Entry 2OXD (X-ray diffraction, 2.30 A resolution); this record covers chain A.

Chain A:
Name: Casein kinase II subunit alpha
From: Zea mays
Notes: EC 2.7.11.1
UniProtKB: P28523 (CSK2A_MAIZE); residues 6-337 here correspond to UniProt positions 1-332 (UniProt number = residue number - 5)
Chain sequence (332 residues; numbered 6 to 337; the number before each row is that of its first residue):
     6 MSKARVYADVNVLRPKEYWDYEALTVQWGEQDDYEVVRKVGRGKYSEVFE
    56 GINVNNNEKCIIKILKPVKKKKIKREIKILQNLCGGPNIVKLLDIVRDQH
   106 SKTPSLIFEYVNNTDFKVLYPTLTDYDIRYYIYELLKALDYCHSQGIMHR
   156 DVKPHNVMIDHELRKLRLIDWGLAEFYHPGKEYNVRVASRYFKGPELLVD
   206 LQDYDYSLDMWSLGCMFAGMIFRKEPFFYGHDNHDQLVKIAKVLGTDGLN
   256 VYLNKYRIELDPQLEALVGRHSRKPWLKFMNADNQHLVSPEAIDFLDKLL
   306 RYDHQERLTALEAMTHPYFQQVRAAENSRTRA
Unresolved in the structure: 6, 332-337
UniProt features mapped onto this chain:
  - active site: Asp156 (Proton acceptor)
  - binding site (ATP): Val45 to Val53, Lys68

In short:
From UniProt: active-site residue Asp156 and 10 ATP-binding residues.
Chain A is Casein kinase II subunit alpha (Zea mays); the structure, Protein kinase CK2 in complex with
tetrabromobenzoimidazole K17, K22 and K32 inhibitors, was determined by X-ray diffraction together with 2OXX
and 2OXY from the same study.
